5MR6 - chains E and G of the 4 polymer chains in the assembly; structure by X-ray diffraction, 2.40 A resolution.

Chain E (and G):
Protein: XiaF protein
Organism: Streptomyces sp
Notes: chain G of this document is another copy of the same molecule, construct and numbering; everything in this record applies to it too
UniProt: I7IIA9 (I7IIA9_9ACTN); residues 1-397 here correspond to UniProt positions 3-399 (UniProt number = residue number + 2)
Amino-acid sequence (413 residues; each row starts with the number of its first residue; numbers below 1 keep their minus sign (His-15 is residue -15)):
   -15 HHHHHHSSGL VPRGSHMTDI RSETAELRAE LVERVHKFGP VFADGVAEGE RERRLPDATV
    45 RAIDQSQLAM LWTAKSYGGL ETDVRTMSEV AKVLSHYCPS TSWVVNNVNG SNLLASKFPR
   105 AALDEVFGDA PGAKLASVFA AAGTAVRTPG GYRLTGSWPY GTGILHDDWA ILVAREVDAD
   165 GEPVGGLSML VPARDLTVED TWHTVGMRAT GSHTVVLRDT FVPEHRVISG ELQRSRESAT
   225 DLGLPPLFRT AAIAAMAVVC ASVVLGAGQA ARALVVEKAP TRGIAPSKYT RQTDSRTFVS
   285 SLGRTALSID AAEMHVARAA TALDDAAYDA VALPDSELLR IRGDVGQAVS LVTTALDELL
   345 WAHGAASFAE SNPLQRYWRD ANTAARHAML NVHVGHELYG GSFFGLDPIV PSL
Disordered / not traced: -15 to 1
Sequence notes: expression tag (-15 to 0)
Ligand contacts:
  - FAD (flavin-adenine dinucleotide), molecule 1: Trp87, Asn91, Ser121, Val122, Phe123, Ala124, Tyr144, Gly145, Thr146, Trp186, Met191, Ser196, Thr367, Arg370, His371, Ala372, Met373
  - FAD, molecule 2: Gly267, Ile268, Ala269, Pro270, Ala349
From the paper describing this entry:
  - binding site for flavin-adenine dinucleotide: Asn91, Ser121, Phe123, Thr146, Met373
  - catalytic residues: His371 (proposed by the authors, not directly observed)
  - specificity-determining residues: Ile237 (proposed by the authors, not directly observed)
  - binding site for glycerol: Asn91, Ser121, Phe123, His371, Met373

Chain E / chain G interface:
Residue-residue contacts (6):
  Tyr273(E) - Arg280(G)
  Arg280(E) - Tyr273(G)
  Arg280(E) - Thr281(G)  hydrogen bond (backbone-side chain)
  Thr281(E) - Arg280(G)  hydrogen bond (side chain-backbone)
  Thr281(E) - Ser284(G)  hydrogen bond
  Ser284(E) - Thr281(G)  hydrogen bond

In short:
The chain E/chain G interface involves 4 residues from each chain; the contacts include 4 hydrogen bonds.
Polar contacts include Arg280(E)-Thr281(G) and Thr281(E)-Ser284(G). Chain E binds flavin-adenine dinucleotide.
The paper reports the catalytic residue His371(E); a binding site for flavin-adenine dinucleotide at Asn91(E),
Ser121(E) and Phe123(E) among others.
Both chains are XiaF protein (Streptomyces sp). Entry 5MR6 (XiaF from Streptomyces sp. in complex with FADH2
and Glycerol) was determined by X-ray diffraction, deposited together with 5LVU and 5LVW.
